Entry 9L09 (electron microscopy, 2.90 A resolution); this record covers chains C and D of the 6 polymer chains in the assembly.

[Chain C]
Molecule: Non-structural protein 7
Organism: Severe acute respiratory syndrome coronavirus 2
UniProt: P0DTC1 (R1A_SARS2); residues 1-83 here correspond to UniProt positions 3860-3942 (UniProt number = residue number + 3859)
Chain sequence (83 residues; row label = number of the first residue in the row):
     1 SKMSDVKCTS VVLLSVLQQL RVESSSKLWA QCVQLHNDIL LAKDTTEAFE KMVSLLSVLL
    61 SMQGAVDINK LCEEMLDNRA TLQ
Disordered / not traced: 1, 74-83

[Chain D]
Molecule: Non-structural protein 8
Organism: Severe acute respiratory syndrome coronavirus 2
UniProt: P0DTD1 (R1AB_SARS2); residues 1-198 here correspond to UniProt positions 3943-4140 (UniProt number = residue number + 3942)
Chain sequence (198 residues; each row starts with the number of its first residue):
     1 AIASEFSSLP SYAAFATAQE AYEQAVANGD SEVVLKKLKK SLNVAKSEFD RDAAMQRKLE
    61 KMADQAMTQM YKQARSEDKR AKVTSAMQTM LFTMLRKLDN DALNNIINNA RDGCVPLNII
   121 PLTTAAKLMV VIPDYNTYKN TCDGTTFTYA SALWEIQQVV DADSKIVQLS EISMDNSPNL
   181 AWPLIVTALR ANSAVKLQ
Disordered / not traced: 1-59, 192-198
Curated features (UniProtKB/Swiss-Prot):
  - site: Gln198 (Cleavage)

[Interface between chain C and chain D]
Residue-residue contacts (42; chain C residue first):
  Lys2(C) - Leu98(D)  hydrogen bond (side chain-backbone)
  Asp5(C) - Lys97(D)  salt bridge
  Val6(C) - Leu98(D)  hydrophobic
  Thr9(C) - Leu98(D)
  Val12(C) - Met87(D)
  Val12(C) - Leu91(D)  hydrophobic
  Val12(C) - Met94(D)  hydrophobic
  Leu13(C) - Leu91(D)  hydrophobic
  Ser15(C) - Met87(D)
  Val16(C) - Met87(D)
  Val16(C) - Leu91(D)  hydrophobic
  Gln19(C) - Thr84(D)
  Gln19(C) - Met87(D)
  Leu28(C) - Ile119(D)  hydrophobic
  Gln31(C) - Ile119(D)
  Phe49(C) - Leu98(D)  hydrophobic
  Phe49(C) - Asn100(D)
  Glu50(C) - Leu122(D)
  Met52(C) - Leu103(D)  hydrophobic
  Val53(C) - Leu103(D)  hydrophobic
  Val53(C) - Ile106(D)  hydrophobic
  Ser54(C) - Ile119(D)
  Ser54(C) - Ile120(D)  hydrogen bond (side chain-backbone)
  Leu56(C) - Leu95(D)  hydrophobic
  Leu56(C) - Leu103(D)  hydrophobic
  Leu56(C) - Ile106(D)  hydrophobic
  Leu56(C) - Ile107(D)  hydrophobic
  Ser57(C) - Pro116(D)
  Ser57(C) - Ile119(D)
  Ser57(C) - Ile120(D)  hydrogen bond (side chain-backbone)
  Val58(C) - Ile119(D)  hydrophobic
  Leu59(C) - Leu91(D)  hydrophobic
  Leu60(C) - Ile106(D)  hydrophobic
  Leu60(C) - Ala110(D)  hydrophobic
  Ser61(C) - Pro116(D)
  Asp67(C) - Phe92(D)
  Ile68(C) - Arg111(D)
  Lys70(C) - Gln88(D)
  Lys70(C) - Phe92(D)
  Leu71(C) - Ile107(D)  hydrophobic
  Leu71(C) - Arg111(D)
  Glu73(C) - Arg96(D)  salt bridge
Interface residues without a listed pair, chain C (31 interface residues in all): Cys8, Lys51, Gln63, Ala65
Interface residues without a listed pair, chain D (26 interface residues in all): Val83, Thr89, Ala102, Val115, Asn118, Ala150

[Summary]
31 residues of chain C face 26 of chain D across their interface; the contacts include 3 hydrogen bonds and 2
salt bridges. Polar pairs include Asp5(C)-Lys97(D), Glu73(C)-Arg96(D) and Lys2(C)-Leu98(D).
Chain C is Non-structural protein 7 and chain D is Non-structural protein 8, both from Severe acute
respiratory syndrome coronavirus 2; the structure, SARS-CoV-2 C-RTC with 13-TP, was determined by electron
microscopy.
